PDB entry 6BP2 | X-ray diffraction, 3.17 A resolution | chains H and L of the 4 polymer chains in the assembly

Chain H:
Name: MR191 Fab Heavy Chain
From: Homo sapiens
Notes: antibody fragment or engineered binder
Sequence (229 residues; numbered 1 to 229; the number before each row is that of its first residue):
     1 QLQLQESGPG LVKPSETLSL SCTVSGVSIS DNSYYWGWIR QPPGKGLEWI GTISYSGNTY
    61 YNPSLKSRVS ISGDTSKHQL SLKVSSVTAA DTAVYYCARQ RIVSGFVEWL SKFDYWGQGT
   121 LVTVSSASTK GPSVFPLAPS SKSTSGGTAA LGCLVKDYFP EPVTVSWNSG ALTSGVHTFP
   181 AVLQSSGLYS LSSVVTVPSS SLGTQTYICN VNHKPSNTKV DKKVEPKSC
Unresolved in the structure: 1, 141-147, 228-229
Cystine bridges: Cys22-Cys97, Cys153-Cys209
From the paper describing this entry:
  - mutagenesis - S54A: unchanged binding to Envelope glycoprotein

Chain L:
Name: MR191 Fab Light Chain
From: Homo sapiens
Notes: antibody fragment or engineered binder
Sequence (217 residues; numbered 1 to 217; the number before each row is that of its first residue):
     1 QSVLTQPPSV SGAPGQRVTI SCTGSSSNIG AGFDVHWYQQ LPGTAPKLLI YDNNNRPSGV
    61 PDRFSGSKSG TSASLAITGL QAEDEADYYC QSYDTSLSGP VVFGGGTKLT VLQPKAAPSV
   121 TLFPPSSEEL QANKATLVCL ISDFYPGAVT VAWKADSSPI KAGVETTTPS KQSNNKYAAS
   181 SYLSLTPEQW KSHRSYSCQV THEGSTVEKT VAPTECS
Unresolved in the structure: 1, 217
Cystine bridges: Cys22-Cys90, Cys139-Cys198

Interface between chain H and chain L:
Contacting residue pairs (73):
  Gln41(H) with Gln40(L), hydrogen bond; Tyr89(L), hydrogen bond
  Lys45(H) with Tyr89(L), hydrogen bond (backbone-side chain)
  Gly46(H) with Tyr89(L)
  Leu47(H) with Tyr89(L); Phe103(L)
  Trp49(H) with Pro100(L); Val101(L), hydrophobic; Phe103(L)
  Asn62(H) with Gly99(L), hydrogen bond (side chain-backbone)
  Pro63(H) with Leu97(L); Ser98(L); Gly99(L)
  Tyr96(H) with Gln40(L), hydrogen bond; Ala45(L), hydrophobic; Pro46(L)
  Gln100(H) with Gln91(L); Val101(L)
  Trp109(H) with Phe33(L), hydrophobic; Tyr93(L), hydrophobic
  Leu110(H) with Tyr93(L); Pro100(L), hydrophobic; Val101(L), hydrophobic
  Ser111(H) with His36(L), hydrogen bond; Asp52(L); Gln91(L), hydrogen bond (backbone-side chain)
  Lys112(H) with His36(L); Tyr38(L); Leu48(L); Tyr51(L)
  Phe113(H) with Tyr38(L), hydrogen bond (backbone-side chain); Leu48(L); Gln91(L)
  Asp114(H) with Leu48(L)
  Trp116(H) with Tyr38(L); Pro46(L)
  Gly117(H) with Ala45(L)
  Gln118(H) with Ala45(L), hydrogen bond (side chain-backbone)
  Phe135(H) with Ser126(L); Glu128(L); Glu129(L)
  Pro136(H) with Ser126(L), hydrogen bond (backbone-side chain); Glu128(L)
  Leu137(H) with Phe123(L), hydrophobic
  Ala138(H) with Phe123(L)
  Ala150(H) with Phe123(L)
  Leu154(H) with Thr136(L); Val138(L), hydrophobic; Tyr182(L), hydrophobic
  Lys156(H) with Glu129(L); Thr136(L)
  His177(H) with Ser142(L); Gln172(L)
  Thr178(H) with Gln172(L)
  Phe179(H) with Leu140(L), hydrophobic; Ile141(L); Ser142(L)
  Pro180(H) with Thr167(L); Ser170(L)
  Val182(H) with Thr167(L); Tyr182(L), hydrophobic
  Leu183(H) with Glu165(L)
  Gln184(H) with Glu165(L)
  Ser185(H) with Glu165(L), hydrogen bond
  Ser190(H) with Tyr182(L)
  Leu191(H) with Tyr182(L)
  Ser192(H) with Val138(L); Leu140(L); Tyr182(L), hydrogen bond
  Val194(H) with Phe123(L), hydrophobic; Leu140(L), hydrophobic
  Lys222(H) with Glu128(L), salt bridge
  Lys227(H) with Cys216(L)
Interface residues without a listed pair, chain H (47 interface residues in all): Ile39, Glu48, Tyr61, Val134, Leu151, Gly152, Asp157, Ala181
Interface residues without a listed pair, chain L (41 interface residues in all): Thr44, Thr121, Lys134, Asp143, Thr166, Ala178, Ala179, Ser180

In short:
Chain H and chain L form an interface of 47 and 41 residues respectively, with 12 hydrogen bonds and 1 salt
bridge. Polar contacts include Lys222(H)-Glu128(L), Gln41(H)-Gln40(L) and Gln41(H)-Tyr89(L). The paper reports
that S54A of chain H leaves binding to Envelope glycoprotein unchanged.
Chain H is MR191 Fab Heavy Chain and chain L is MR191 Fab Light Chain, both from Homo sapiens; the structure,
Therapeutic human monoclonal antibody MR191 bound to a marburgvirus glycoprotein, was determined by X-ray
diffraction.
